Entry 5B6N (X-ray diffraction, 2.90 A resolution); this record covers chains A and B.

== Chain A (and B) ==
Protein: Peroxiredoxin-6
From: Homo sapiens
Notes: EC 1.11.1.15; chain B of this document is another copy of the same molecule, construct and numbering; everything in this record applies to it too
UniProtKB: P30041 (PRDX6_HUMAN); residue numbers follow UniProt; this construct covers 1-224
Amino-acid sequence (224 residues; each row starts with the number of its first residue):
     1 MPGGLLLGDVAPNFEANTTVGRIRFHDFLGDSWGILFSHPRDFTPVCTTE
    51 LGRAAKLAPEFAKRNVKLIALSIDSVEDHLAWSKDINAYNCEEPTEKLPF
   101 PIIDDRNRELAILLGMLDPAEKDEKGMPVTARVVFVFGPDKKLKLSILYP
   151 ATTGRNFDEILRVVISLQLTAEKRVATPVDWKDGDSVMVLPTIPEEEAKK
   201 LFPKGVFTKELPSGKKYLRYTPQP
Unresolved in the structure: 1-3
Modified residues: Cys-47 (3-sulfinoalanine; CSD)
UniProt features mapped onto this chain:
  - region: Asp-31 to Pro-40 (Required and sufficient for targeting to lysosomes and lamellar bodies)
  - active site: Cys-47 (Cysteine sulfenic acid (-SOH) intermediate), Asp-140 (For phospholipase activity)
  - site: Ser-32 (Important for phospholipase activity)
  - modified residue: Thr-44 (Phosphothreonine), Lys-63 (N6-acetyllysine), Tyr-89 (Phosphotyrosine), Thr-177 (Phosphothreonine), Lys-209 (N6-acetyllysine)
  - mutagenesis: Ser-32 (S32A: Loss of phospholipase activity, but no effect on peroxidase activity), Cys-47 (C47S: Loss of peroxidase activity, but no effect on phospholipase activity)

== Chain A / chain B interface ==
Contacting residue pairs (115):
  Leu-6(A) / Gly-115(B)
  Leu-6(A) / Leu-117(B)  hydrophobic
  Leu-7(A) / Pro-119(B)
  Leu-7(A) / Leu-148(B)  hydrophobic
  Phe-43(A) / Lys-215(B)
  Phe-43(A) / Tyr-217(B)  hydrophobic
  Pro-45(A) / Met-188(B)
  Pro-45(A) / Val-189(B)
  Pro-45(A) / Pro-191(B)
  Pro-45(A) / Tyr-217(B)
  Pro-45(A) / Leu-218(B)
  Val-46(A) / Ala-176(B)  hydrophobic
  Val-46(A) / Thr-177(B)
  Val-46(A) / Pro-178(B)  hydrophobic
  Thr-48(A) / Tyr-217(B)
  Thr-48(A) / Leu-218(B)
  Thr-49(A) / Pro-178(B)
  Thr-49(A) / Val-179(B)  hydrogen bond (side chain-backbone)
  Glu-50(A) / Val-179(B)
  Arg-53(A) / Asp-180(B)  salt bridge
  Trp-82(A) / Tyr-217(B)
  Lys-84(A) / Pro-212(B)
  Asp-85(A) / Leu-211(B)
  Asp-85(A) / Pro-212(B)
  Asp-85(A) / Ser-213(B)  hydrogen bond (side chain-backbone)
  Asp-85(A) / Tyr-217(B)  hydrogen bond
  Ala-88(A) / Lys-209(B)
  Ala-88(A) / Pro-212(B)
  Tyr-89(A) / Tyr-220(B)
  Gly-115(A) / Leu-6(B)
  Asp-118(A) / Leu-7(B)
  Pro-119(A) / Leu-7(B)
  Pro-119(A) / Gly-8(B)
  Ala-131(A) / Leu-7(B)  hydrophobic
  Lys-144(A) / Pro-150(B)
  Leu-145(A) / Leu-148(B)
  Leu-145(A) / Tyr-149(B)  hydrophobic
  Leu-145(A) / Pro-150(B)
  Ser-146(A) / Ile-147(B)
  Ser-146(A) / Leu-148(B)  hydrogen bond (backbone-backbone)
  Ile-147(A) / Ser-146(B)
  Ile-147(A) / Ile-147(B)  hydrophobic
  Leu-148(A) / Leu-7(B)  hydrophobic
  Leu-148(A) / Leu-145(B)
  Leu-148(A) / Ser-146(B)  hydrogen bond (backbone-backbone)
  Tyr-149(A) / Leu-7(B)
  Tyr-149(A) / Leu-145(B)  hydrophobic
  Tyr-149(A) / Glu-159(B)  hydrogen bond
  Tyr-149(A) / Val-163(B)  hydrophobic
  Pro-150(A) / Lys-144(B)
  Pro-150(A) / Leu-167(B)  hydrophobic
  Thr-152(A) / Thr-170(B)
  Thr-152(A) / Ala-176(B)
  Thr-152(A) / Thr-177(B)  hydrogen bond (backbone-backbone)
  Thr-153(A) / Val-163(B)
  Thr-153(A) / Ser-166(B)  hydrogen bond
  Thr-153(A) / Leu-167(B)
  Thr-153(A) / Thr-177(B)
  Gly-154(A) / Arg-162(B)
  Gly-154(A) / Thr-177(B)  hydrogen bond (backbone-backbone)
  Gly-154(A) / Pro-178(B)
  Arg-155(A) / Val-179(B)
  Arg-155(A) / Asp-180(B)  hydrogen bond (backbone-backbone)
  Asn-156(A) / Glu-159(B)  hydrogen bond
  Asn-156(A) / Arg-162(B)
  Asn-156(A) / Asp-180(B)
  Phe-157(A) / Asp-180(B)  hydrogen bond (backbone-side chain)
  Asp-158(A) / Asp-180(B)
  Glu-159(A) / Tyr-149(B)  hydrogen bond
  Glu-159(A) / Asn-156(B)  hydrogen bond
  Arg-162(A) / Gly-154(B)  hydrogen bond (side chain-backbone)
  Arg-162(A) / Arg-155(B)
  Arg-162(A) / Asn-156(B)
  Val-163(A) / Tyr-149(B)  hydrophobic
  Ser-166(A) / Thr-153(B)  hydrogen bond
  Leu-167(A) / Pro-150(B)  hydrophobic
  Leu-167(A) / Thr-153(B)
  Thr-170(A) / Thr-152(B)
  Ala-176(A) / Val-46(B)  hydrophobic
  Ala-176(A) / Thr-152(B)
  Thr-177(A) / Val-46(B)
  Thr-177(A) / Thr-152(B)  hydrogen bond (backbone-backbone)
  Thr-177(A) / Gly-154(B)  hydrogen bond (backbone-backbone)
  Pro-178(A) / Val-46(B)  hydrophobic
  Pro-178(A) / Thr-49(B)
  Pro-178(A) / Gly-154(B)
  Val-179(A) / Thr-49(B)  hydrogen bond (backbone-side chain)
  Val-179(A) / Arg-53(B)
  Val-179(A) / Arg-155(B)
  Val-179(A) / Phe-157(B)  hydrophobic
  Asp-180(A) / Arg-53(B)  salt bridge
  Asp-180(A) / Arg-155(B)  hydrogen bond (backbone-backbone)
  Asp-180(A) / Asn-156(B)
  Asp-180(A) / Phe-157(B)  hydrogen bond (side chain-backbone)
  Asp-180(A) / Asp-158(B)
  Met-188(A) / Pro-45(B)  hydrophobic
  Met-188(A) / Val-46(B)  hydrophobic
  Val-189(A) / Pro-45(B)
  Pro-191(A) / Pro-45(B)
  Leu-211(A) / Asp-85(B)
  Pro-212(A) / Lys-84(B)
  Pro-212(A) / Asp-85(B)
  Pro-212(A) / Ala-88(B)
  Ser-213(A) / Phe-43(B)
  Ser-213(A) / Asp-85(B)  hydrogen bond
  Lys-215(A) / Phe-43(B)
  Tyr-217(A) / Phe-43(B)
  Tyr-217(A) / Thr-44(B)
  Tyr-217(A) / Pro-45(B)
  Tyr-217(A) / Thr-48(B)
  Tyr-217(A) / Trp-82(B)
  Tyr-217(A) / Asp-85(B)  hydrogen bond
  Leu-218(A) / Pro-45(B)
  Leu-218(A) / Tyr-89(B)  hydrophobic
  Tyr-220(A) / Tyr-89(B)
Interface residues without a listed pair, chain A (60 interface residues in all): Gly-4, Gly-8, Thr-44, Pro-94, Leu-117, Ala-151, Val-175
Interface residues without a listed pair, chain B (59 interface residues in all): Gly-4, Glu-50, Pro-94, Asp-118, Ala-131

== Overview ==
The interface between chain A and chain B involves 60 residues on one side and 59 on the other; the contacts
include 23 hydrogen bonds and 2 salt bridges. Polar pairs include Arg-53(A)/Asp-180(B), Thr-49(A)/Val-179(B)
and Asp-85(A)/Ser-213(B).
Chain A and chain B are both Peroxiredoxin-6 (Homo sapiens); the structure, Crystal structures of human
peroxiredoxin 6 in sulfinic acid state, was determined by X-ray diffraction, deposited together with 5B6M.
